5NI9 - chains B and C of the 3 polymer chains in the assembly; structure by X-ray diffraction, 1.33 A resolution.

# Chain B
Protein: HLA class II histocompatibility antigen, DRB1-4 beta chain
From: Homo sapiens
UniProt: P13760 (2B14_HUMAN); residues 1-190 here correspond to UniProt positions 30-219 (UniProt number = residue number + 29)
Chain sequence (198 residues; each row starts with the number of its first residue):
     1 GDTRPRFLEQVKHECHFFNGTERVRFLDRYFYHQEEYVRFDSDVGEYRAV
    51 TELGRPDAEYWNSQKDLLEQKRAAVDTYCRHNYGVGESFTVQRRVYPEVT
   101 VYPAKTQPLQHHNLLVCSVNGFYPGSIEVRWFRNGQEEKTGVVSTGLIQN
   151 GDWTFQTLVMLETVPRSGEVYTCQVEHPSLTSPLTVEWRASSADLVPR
Not modelled in the structure: 1, 195-198
Sequence notes: expression tag (191-198)
Disulfide bonds: Cys-15/Cys-79, Cys-117/Cys-173
Residues lining bound ligands: urea (URE): Glu-22, Arg-23, Val-24, Val-75, Arg-80

# Chain C
Protein: Alpha-enolase
Notes: EC 4.2.1.11
UniProt: P06733 (ENOA_HUMAN); numbering as in UniProt (aligned over 326-340)
Chain sequence (15 residues; each row starts with the number of its first residue):
   326 KRIAKAVNEKSCNCL
Not modelled in the structure: 340
Disulfide bonds: Cys-337/Cys-339

# How chain B and chain C interact
Contacting residue pairs - 31 pairs, chain B then chain C:
  Val-11(B) with Asn-333(C)
  His-13(B) with Ala-331(C); Val-332(C); Asn-333(C), hydrogen bond
  Tyr-30(B) with Val-332(C); Asn-333(C); Glu-334(C), hydrogen bond (side chain-backbone)
  Tyr-47(B) with Glu-334(C)
  Pro-56(B) with Cys-339(C), hydrophobic
  Asp-57(B) with Ser-336(C), hydrogen bond; Cys-337(C), hydrogen bond (side chain-backbone)
  Tyr-60(B) with Lys-335(C); Cys-337(C), hydrophobic
  Trp-61(B) with Glu-334(C); Lys-335(C), hydrogen bond (side chain-backbone); Ser-336(C)
  Leu-67(B) with Glu-334(C)
  Gln-70(B) with Val-332(C)
  Lys-71(B) with Val-332(C); Glu-334(C), salt bridge
  Thr-77(B) with Ala-329(C)
  Tyr-78(B) with Ala-329(C); Lys-330(C); Ala-331(C)
  His-81(B) with Arg-327(C), hydrogen bond (side chain-backbone); Ala-329(C)
  Asn-82(B) with Ile-328(C); Ala-329(C), hydrogen bond (side chain-backbone)
  Val-85(B) with Lys-326(C); Arg-327(C); Ile-328(C), hydrophobic
Interface residues without a listed pair, chain B (18 interface residues in all): Asp-28, Tyr-37

# Summary
18 residues of chain B and 13 residues of chain C are in contact; the contacts include 7 hydrogen bonds and 1
salt bridge. Among the polar pairs are Lys-71(B)/Glu-334(C), His-13(B)/Asn-333(C) and Tyr-30(B)/Glu-334(C).
Bound to chain B: urea.
Chain B is HLA class II histocompatibility antigen, DRB1-4 beta chain (Homo sapiens) and chain C is
Alpha-enolase; the structure, Crystal structure of HLA-DRB1*04:01 with the alpha-enolase peptide 326-340, was
determined by X-ray diffraction (same publication as 5NIG).
